8EMB - chain A; structure by X-ray diffraction, 3.06 A resolution.

== Chain A ==
Protein: DNA-directed RNA polymerase subunit beta'
Source organism: Thermosynechococcus vestitus BP-1
Notes: EC 2.7.7.6
Reference sequence: Q8DL57 (RPOC2_THEVB); residue numbers follow UniProt; this construct covers 435-983
Sequence (553 residues; each row starts with the number of its first residue):
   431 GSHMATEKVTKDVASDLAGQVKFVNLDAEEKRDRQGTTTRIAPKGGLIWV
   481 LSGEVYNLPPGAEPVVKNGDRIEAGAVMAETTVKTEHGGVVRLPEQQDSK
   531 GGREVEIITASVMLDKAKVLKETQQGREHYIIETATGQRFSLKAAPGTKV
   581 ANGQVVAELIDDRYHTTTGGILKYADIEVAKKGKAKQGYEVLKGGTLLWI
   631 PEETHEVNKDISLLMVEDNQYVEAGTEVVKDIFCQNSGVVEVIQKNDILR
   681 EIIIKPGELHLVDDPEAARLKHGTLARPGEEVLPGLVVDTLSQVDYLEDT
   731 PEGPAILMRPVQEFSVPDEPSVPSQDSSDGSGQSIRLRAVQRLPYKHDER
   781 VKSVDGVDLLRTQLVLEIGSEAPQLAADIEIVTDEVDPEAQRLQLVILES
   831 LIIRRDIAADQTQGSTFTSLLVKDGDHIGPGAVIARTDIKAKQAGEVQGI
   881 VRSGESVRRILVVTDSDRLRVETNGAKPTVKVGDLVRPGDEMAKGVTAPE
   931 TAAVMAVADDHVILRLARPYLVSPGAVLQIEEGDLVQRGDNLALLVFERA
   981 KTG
Unresolved in the structure: 431-433
Modified residues: Mse434, Mse508, Mse738, Mse922 (selenomethionine); Mse543, Mse935 (selenomethionine; parent Met)
Sequence notes: expression tag (431-434); engineered mutation Mse508 (Leu in Q8DL57), Mse738 (Leu in Q8DL57), Mse922 (Leu in Q8DL57)

== Overview ==
Chain A is DNA-directed RNA polymerase subunit beta' (Thermosynechococcus vestitus BP-1); the structure, X-ray
crystal structure of Thermosynechococcus elongatus Si3 domain of RNA polymerase RpoC2 subunit, was determined
by X-ray diffraction, deposited together with 8URW and 8SYI.
